Entry 5JIY (X-ray diffraction, 1.48 A resolution); this record covers chains A and B of the 4 polymer chains in the assembly.

Chain A (and B):
Protein: Histone-lysine N-methyltransferase EHMT2
Source organism: Homo sapiens
Notes: EC 2.1.1.-, 2.1.1.43; chain B of this document is another copy of the same molecule, construct and numbering; everything in this record applies to it too
UniProtKB: Q96KQ7 (EHMT2_HUMAN), isoform Q96KQ7-2; residues 916-1189 here correspond to UniProt positions 882-1155 (UniProt number = residue number - 34)
Amino-acid sequence (274 residues; numbered 916 to 1189; the number before each row is that of its first residue):
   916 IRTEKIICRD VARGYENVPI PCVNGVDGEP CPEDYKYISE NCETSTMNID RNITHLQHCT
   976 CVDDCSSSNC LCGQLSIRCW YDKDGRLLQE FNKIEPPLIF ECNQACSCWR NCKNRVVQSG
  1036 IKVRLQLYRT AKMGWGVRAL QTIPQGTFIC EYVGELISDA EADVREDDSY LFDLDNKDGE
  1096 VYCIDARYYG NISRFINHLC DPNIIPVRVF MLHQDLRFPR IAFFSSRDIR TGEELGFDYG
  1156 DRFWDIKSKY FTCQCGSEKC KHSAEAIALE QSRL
Disordered / not traced: 1189 (chain B: 916-918, 1091-1094)
UniProt features mapped onto this chain:
  - binding site (Zn(2+)): Cys-1021
Bound ions: Zn2+ site 1: Cys-974, Cys-987, Cys-1017, Cys-1021; Zn2+ site 2: Cys-974, Cys-976, Cys-980, Cys-985; Zn2+ site 3: Cys-980, Cys-1017, Cys-1023, Cys-1027; Zn2+ site 4: Cys-1115, Cys-1168, Cys-1170, Cys-1175
Ligand contacts: S-adenosylmethionine (SAM): Met-1048, Gly-1049, Trp-1050, Ser-1084, Tyr-1085, Arg-1109, Phe-1110, Ile-1111, Asn-1112, His-1113, Tyr-1154, Phe-1158, Trp-1159, Lys-1162, Phe-1166, Thr-1167, Cys-1168, Gln-1169, Cys-1170

Chain A / chain B interface:
Contacting residue pairs (55):
  Arg-924(A) / Trp-1024(B)
  Asp-925(A) / Trp-1024(B)
  Arg-928(A) / Cys-1021(B)  hydrogen bond (side chain-backbone)
  Arg-928(A) / Ser-1022(B)
  Arg-928(A) / Cys-1023(B)  hydrogen bond (side chain-backbone)
  Arg-928(A) / Trp-1024(B)
  Arg-928(A) / Arg-1025(B)  hydrogen bond (backbone-backbone)
  Gly-929(A) / Trp-1024(B)
  Gly-929(A) / Arg-1025(B)
  Tyr-930(A) / Asn-1018(B)  hydrogen bond (side chain-backbone)
  Tyr-930(A) / Gln-1019(B)
  Tyr-930(A) / Arg-1025(B)
  Tyr-930(A) / Arg-1030(B)  hydrogen bond
  Lys-951(A) / Gln-1019(B)
  Lys-951(A) / Ala-1020(B)  hydrogen bond (side chain-backbone)
  Lys-951(A) / Cys-1021(B)  hydrogen bond (side chain-backbone)
  Lys-951(A) / Ser-1022(B)
  Glu-958(A) / Arg-966(B)
  Glu-958(A) / Asn-967(B)
  Glu-958(A) / Ile-968(B)  hydrogen bond (backbone-backbone)
  Thr-959(A) / Asn-967(B)  hydrogen bond (backbone-side chain)
  Thr-959(A) / Ile-968(B)
  Ser-960(A) / Asn-967(B)
  Asn-963(A) / Asn-963(B)  hydrogen bond
  Arg-966(A) / Glu-958(B)
  Arg-966(A) / Arg-966(B)
  Asn-967(A) / Glu-958(B)
  Asn-967(A) / Thr-959(B)  hydrogen bond (side chain-backbone)
  Asn-967(A) / Ser-960(B)
  Ile-968(A) / Cys-957(B)  hydrophobic
  Ile-968(A) / Glu-958(B)  hydrogen bond (backbone-backbone)
  Ile-968(A) / Thr-959(B)
  Ile-968(A) / Tyr-1104(B)  hydrophobic
  Thr-969(A) / Tyr-1104(B)
  Asn-1018(A) / Tyr-930(B)  hydrogen bond (backbone-side chain)
  Gln-1019(A) / Tyr-930(B)
  Gln-1019(A) / Lys-951(B)
  Gln-1019(A) / Ile-953(B)
  Gln-1019(A) / Ser-954(B)
  Gln-1019(A) / Glu-955(B)
  Ala-1020(A) / Lys-951(B)  hydrogen bond (backbone-side chain)
  Cys-1021(A) / Arg-928(B)
  Cys-1021(A) / Lys-951(B)  hydrogen bond (backbone-side chain)
  Ser-1022(A) / Arg-928(B)  hydrogen bond (backbone-side chain)
  Ser-1022(A) / Lys-951(B)
  Cys-1023(A) / Arg-928(B)  hydrogen bond (backbone-side chain)
  Trp-1024(A) / Asp-925(B)
  Trp-1024(A) / Arg-928(B)
  Trp-1024(A) / Gly-929(B)
  Arg-1025(A) / Arg-928(B)  hydrogen bond (backbone-backbone)
  Arg-1025(A) / Gly-929(B)
  Arg-1025(A) / Tyr-930(B)
  Arg-1030(A) / Tyr-930(B)  hydrogen bond
  Tyr-1104(A) / Ile-968(B)  hydrophobic
  Tyr-1104(A) / Thr-969(B)
Other interface residues (no listed pair), chain A (26 interface residues in all): Ile-953, Cys-957
Other interface residues (no listed pair), chain B (28 interface residues in all): Arg-924

In short:
The interface between chain A and chain B involves 26 residues on one side and 28 on the other, with 19
hydrogen bonds. Polar contacts include Arg-928(A)/Cys-1021(B), Arg-928(A)/Cys-1023(B) and
Tyr-930(A)/Asn-1018(B). Bound to chain A: S-adenosylmethionine. Curated annotation (UniProt) lists
Zn2+-binding residue Cys-1021(A) on chain A.
Chain A and chain B are both Histone-lysine N-methyltransferase EHMT2 (Homo sapiens); the structure, Structure
of G9a SET-domain with Histone H3K9norLeucine mutant peptide and bound S-adenosylmethionine, was determined by
X-ray diffraction together with 5JHN, 5JIN and 5JJ0 from the same study.
